PDB entry 9AWK | electron microscopy, 2.14 A resolution | chains A and B of the 7 polymer chains in the assembly

== Chain A ==
Name: Acetylcholine receptor subunit alpha
From: Bos taurus
UniProt: P02709 (ACHA_BOVIN); residues 21-457 here = UniProt positions 21-457
Amino-acid sequence (437 residues; numbered 21 to 457; the number before each row is that of its first residue):
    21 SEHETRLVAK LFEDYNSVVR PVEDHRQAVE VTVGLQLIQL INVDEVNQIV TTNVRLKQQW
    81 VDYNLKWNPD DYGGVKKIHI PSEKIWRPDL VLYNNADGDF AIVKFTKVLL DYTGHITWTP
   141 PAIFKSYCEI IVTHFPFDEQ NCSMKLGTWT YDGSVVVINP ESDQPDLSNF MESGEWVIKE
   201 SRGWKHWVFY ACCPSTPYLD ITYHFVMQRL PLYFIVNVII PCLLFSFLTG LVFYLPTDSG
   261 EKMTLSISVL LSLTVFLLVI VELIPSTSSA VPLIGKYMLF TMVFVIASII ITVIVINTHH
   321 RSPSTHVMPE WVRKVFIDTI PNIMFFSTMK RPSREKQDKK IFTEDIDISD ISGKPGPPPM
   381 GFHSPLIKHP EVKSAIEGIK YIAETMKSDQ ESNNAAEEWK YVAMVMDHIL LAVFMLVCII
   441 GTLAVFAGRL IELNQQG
Disordered / not traced: 350-384
Disulfides: Cys148-Cys162
UniProt features mapped onto this chain:
  - glycosylation: Asn161 (N-linked (GlcNAc...) asparagine)

== Chain B ==
Name: Acetylcholine receptor subunit gamma
From: Bos taurus
UniProt: P13536 (ACHG_BOVIN); residues 23-519 here = UniProt positions 23-519
Amino-acid sequence (497 residues; each row starts with the number of its first residue):
    23 RNQEERLLGD LMQGYNPHLR PAEHDSDVVN VSLKLTLTNL ISLNEREEAL TTNVWIEMQW
    83 CDYRLRWDPR DYGGLWVLRV PSTMVWRPDI VLENNVDGVF EVALYCNVLV SPDGCVYWLP
   143 PAIFRSSCPV SVTFFPFDWQ NCSLIFQSQT YSTNEINLQL SQEDGQTIEW IFIDPEAFTE
   203 NGEWAIRHRP AKMLLDEAAP AEEAGHQKVV FYLLIQRKPL FYVINIIAPC VLISSVAILI
   263 YFLPAKAGGQ KCTVAINVLL AQTVFLFLVA KKVPETSQAV PLISKYLTFL LVVTILIVVN
   323 AVVVLNVSLR SPHTHSMARG VRKVFLRLLP QLLRMHVRPL APVAVQDAHP RLQNGSSSGW
   383 PITAGEEVAL CLPRSELLFR QRQRNGLVRA ALEKLEKGPE SGQSPEWCGS LKQAAPAIQA
   443 CVEACNLIAR ARHQQTHFDS GNKEWFLVGR VLDRVCFLAM LSLFVCGTAG IFLMAHYNRV
   503 PALPFPGDPR SYLPSSD
Disordered / not traced: 338-437, 519
Disulfides: Cys83-Cys137, Cys150-Cys164
Covalent attachments: N-acetylglucosamine (NAG) linked to Asn52
UniProt features mapped onto this chain:
  - glycosylation (N-linked (GlcNAc...) asparagine): Asn52, Asn163

== How chain A and chain B interact ==
Residue-residue contacts - 116 pairs, chain A then chain B:
  Asn36(A) - Arg23(B)  hydrogen bond (backbone-side chain)
  Asn36(A) - Leu30(B)
  Val38(A) - Leu30(B)  hydrophobic
  Val38(A) - Arg101(B)
  Val38(A) - Pro103(B)
  Val38(A) - Met106(B)  hydrophobic
  Val39(A) - Arg23(B)
  Val39(A) - Glu26(B)
  Val39(A) - Glu27(B)
  Arg40(A) - Arg23(B)
  Arg40(A) - Glu26(B)  salt bridge
  Val42(A) - Arg23(B)  hydrogen bond (backbone-backbone)
  Glu43(A) - Arg23(B)  hydrogen bond (backbone-backbone)
  Asp44(A) - Arg23(B)
  His45(A) - Arg23(B)
  His45(A) - Gln25(B)
  His45(A) - Gly95(B)
  His45(A) - Leu97(B)
  Arg46(A) - Gly95(B)  hydrogen bond (side chain-backbone)
  Asn67(A) - Ile63(B)
  Asn67(A) - Ser64(B)
  Gln68(A) - Glu202(B)  hydrogen bond (side chain-backbone)
  Gln68(A) - Gly204(B)
  Asn84(A) - Arg23(B)  hydrogen bond
  Val111(A) - Leu126(B)  hydrophobic
  Tyr113(A) - Trp77(B)
  Asn115(A) - Asn61(B)
  Asn115(A) - Asn75(B)  hydrogen bond (backbone-side chain)
  Asn115(A) - Ile145(B)
  Ala116(A) - Asn61(B)
  Ala116(A) - Ile63(B)
  Ala116(A) - Asn75(B)  hydrogen bond (backbone-side chain)
  Ala116(A) - Ile145(B)
  Asp117(A) - Ile145(B)
  Phe120(A) - Asn75(B)
  Phe120(A) - Ala125(B)  hydrophobic
  Phe120(A) - Pro143(B)  hydrophobic
  Phe120(A) - Ala144(B)
  Phe120(A) - Ile145(B)  hydrophobic
  Ala121(A) - Leu126(B)  hydrophobic
  Tyr147(A) - Asn61(B)
  Tyr147(A) - Leu62(B)  hydrogen bond (side chain-backbone)
  Tyr147(A) - Thr201(B)
  Tyr147(A) - Asn203(B)
  Glu149(A) - Thr201(B)
  Trp169(A) - Trp77(B)
  Trp169(A) - Cys128(B)
  Trp169(A) - Leu141(B)  hydrogen bond (side chain-backbone)
  Trp169(A) - Pro143(B)
  Thr170(A) - Arg101(B)  hydrogen bond (backbone-side chain)
  Thr170(A) - Cys128(B)
  Thr170(A) - Asn129(B)  hydrogen bond
  Thr170(A) - Leu131(B)
  Tyr171(A) - Arg101(B)
  Tyr171(A) - Asn129(B)
  Asp172(A) - Arg101(B)  salt bridge
  Val175(A) - Arg101(B)
  Gly260(A) - Gln272(B)  hydrogen bond (backbone-side chain)
  Glu261(A) - Gln272(B)
  Lys262(A) - Gln272(B)
  Met263(A) - Gln272(B)  hydrogen bond (backbone-side chain)
  Met263(A) - Val276(B)  hydrophobic
  Thr264(A) - Gln272(B)  hydrogen bond
  Ile267(A) - Val258(B)  hydrophobic
  Ile267(A) - Val276(B)  hydrophobic
  Ile267(A) - Asn279(B)
  Leu270(A) - Ile255(B)  hydrophobic
  Leu271(A) - Asn279(B)
  Leu271(A) - Leu282(B)  hydrophobic
  Leu271(A) - Ala283(B)
  Thr274(A) - Ile255(B)
  Thr274(A) - Ala283(B)
  Thr274(A) - Val286(B)
  Thr274(A) - Phe287(B)
  Leu277(A) - Phe287(B)  hydrophobic
  Leu278(A) - Val286(B)  hydrophobic
  Leu278(A) - Phe289(B)  hydrophobic
  Leu278(A) - Leu290(B)  hydrophobic
  Val281(A) - Leu290(B)  hydrophobic
  Glu282(A) - Lys293(B)  salt bridge
  Ser286(A) - Phe243(B)
  Thr287(A) - Phe243(B)
  Ser288(A) - Gly204(B)
  Ser288(A) - Glu205(B)
  Ser288(A) - Lys240(B)  hydrogen bond (side chain-backbone)
  Ser288(A) - Leu242(B)
  Ser288(A) - Phe243(B)
  Ser289(A) - Gly204(B)  hydrogen bond (backbone-backbone)
  Ala290(A) - Leu242(B)
  Val291(A) - Leu242(B)  hydrophobic
  Met298(A) - Ile246(B)
  Leu299(A) - Ile246(B)
  Met302(A) - Ile255(B)  hydrophobic
  Ile306(A) - Val258(B)  hydrophobic
  Ile309(A) - Val258(B)  hydrophobic
  Ile309(A) - Leu261(B)  hydrophobic
  Ile310(A) - Leu261(B)  hydrophobic
  Val313(A) - Leu261(B)
  Val313(A) - Phe264(B)  hydrophobic
  Ile316(A) - Pro266(B)
  Asn317(A) - Phe264(B)  hydrogen bond (side chain-backbone)
  His320(A) - Pro266(B)
  His320(A) - Lys268(B)
  His326(A) - Arg472(B)  hydrogen bond
  Glu391(A) - Val444(B)
  Glu391(A) - Asn448(B)  hydrogen bond (backbone-side chain)
  Ser394(A) - Asn448(B)
  Ala395(A) - Cys447(B)  hydrogen bond (backbone-side chain)
  Ala395(A) - Asn448(B)
  Gly398(A) - Ala451(B)
  Ile399(A) - Cys447(B)  hydrophobic
  Tyr401(A) - His455(B)  hydrogen bond
  Tyr401(A) - Thr458(B)  hydrogen bond
  Ile402(A) - Arg454(B)
  Thr405(A) - Arg454(B)
  Asp409(A) - Arg454(B)  salt bridge
Interface residues without a listed pair, chain A (75 interface residues in all): Asp34, Pro41, Ile69, Asp109, Gly118, Val275, Ile284, Val303, Thr325, Val392
Interface residues without a listed pair, chain B (71 interface residues in all): Asn24, Tyr94, Leu100, Val102, Arg147, Asn247, Pro251, Leu254, Leu265, Gly270, Val280, Lys294, Leu469

== Summary ==
Chain A and chain B form an interface of 75 and 71 residues respectively, with 23 hydrogen bonds and 4 salt
bridges. Among the polar pairs are Arg40(A)-Glu26(B), Asp172(A)-Arg101(B) and Glu282(A)-Lys293(B).
N-acetylglucosamine is covalently linked to Asn52(B).
Here chain A is Acetylcholine receptor subunit alpha and chain B is Acetylcholine receptor subunit gamma, both
from Bos taurus. Entry 9AWK (Bovine fetal muscle nAChR resting state) was determined by electron microscopy
(same publication as 9AVU, 9AVV and 9AWJ).
